Entry 4KSF (X-ray diffraction, 3.10 A resolution); this record covers chain A.

== Chain A ==
Protein: Malonyl-CoA decarboxylase
From: Agrobacterium vitis
UniProtKB: B9K0V9 (B9K0V9_AGRVS); numbering as in UniProt (aligned over 1-449)
Chain sequence (456 residues; row label = number of the first residue in the row):
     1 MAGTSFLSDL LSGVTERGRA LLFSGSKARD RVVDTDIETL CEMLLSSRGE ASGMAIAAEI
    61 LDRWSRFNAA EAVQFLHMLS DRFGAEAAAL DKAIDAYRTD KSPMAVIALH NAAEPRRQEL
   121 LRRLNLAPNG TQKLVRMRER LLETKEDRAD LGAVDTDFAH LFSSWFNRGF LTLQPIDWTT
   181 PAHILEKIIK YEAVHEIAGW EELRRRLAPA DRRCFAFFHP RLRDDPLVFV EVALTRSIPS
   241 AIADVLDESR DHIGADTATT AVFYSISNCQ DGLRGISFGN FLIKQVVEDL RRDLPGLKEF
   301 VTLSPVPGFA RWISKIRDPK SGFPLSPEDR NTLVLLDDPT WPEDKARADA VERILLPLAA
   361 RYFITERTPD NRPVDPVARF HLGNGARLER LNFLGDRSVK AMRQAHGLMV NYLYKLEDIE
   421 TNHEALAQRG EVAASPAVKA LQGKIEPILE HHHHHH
Unresolved in the structure: 1-34, 145-147, 445-456
Modified residues: Mse1 (selenomethionine); Mse43, Mse54, Mse78, Mse104, Mse137, Mse402, Mse409 (selenomethionine; parent Met)
Construct notes: expression tag (450-456)
Ion coordination: Ni2+ near H160 (its only coordinating residue here)

== Overview ==
Chain A is Malonyl-CoA decarboxylase (Agrobacterium vitis); the structure, Crystal Structure of Malonyl-CoA
decarboxylase from Agrobacterium vitis, Northeast Structural Genomics Consortium Target RiR35, was determined
by X-ray diffraction, deposited together with 4KS9, 4KSA and 2YGW.
